PDB entry 7SGL | electron microscopy, 3.00 A resolution | chains B and D of the 6 polymer chains in the assembly

# Chain B
Protein: X-ray repair cross-complementing protein 6
Organism: Homo sapiens
Notes: EC 3.6.4.-, 4.2.99.-
UniProt: P12956 (XRCC6_HUMAN); residues 1-609 here = UniProt positions 1-609
Amino-acid sequence (612 residues; each row starts with the number of its first residue; numbers below 1 keep their minus sign (Gly-2 is residue -2)):
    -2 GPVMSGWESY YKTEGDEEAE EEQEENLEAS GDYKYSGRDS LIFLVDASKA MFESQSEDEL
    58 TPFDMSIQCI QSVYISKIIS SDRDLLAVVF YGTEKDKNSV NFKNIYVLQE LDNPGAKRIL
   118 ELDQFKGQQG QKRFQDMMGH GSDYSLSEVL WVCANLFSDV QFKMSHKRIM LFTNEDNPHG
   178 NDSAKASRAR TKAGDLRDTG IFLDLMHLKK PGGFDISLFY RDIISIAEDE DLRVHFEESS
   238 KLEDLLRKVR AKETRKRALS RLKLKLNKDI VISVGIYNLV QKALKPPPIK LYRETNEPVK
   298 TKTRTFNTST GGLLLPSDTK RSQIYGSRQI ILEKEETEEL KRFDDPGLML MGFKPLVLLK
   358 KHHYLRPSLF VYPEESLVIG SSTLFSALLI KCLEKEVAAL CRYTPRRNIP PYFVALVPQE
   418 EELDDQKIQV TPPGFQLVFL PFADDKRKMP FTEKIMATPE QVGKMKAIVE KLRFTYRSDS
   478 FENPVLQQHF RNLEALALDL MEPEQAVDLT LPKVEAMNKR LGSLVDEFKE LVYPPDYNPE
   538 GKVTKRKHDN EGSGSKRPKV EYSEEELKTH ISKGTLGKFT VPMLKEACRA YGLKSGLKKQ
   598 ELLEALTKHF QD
Unresolved in the structure: -2 to 29, 537-609
Differences from the reference sequence: expression tag (-2 to 0)
Ligand contacts: inositol hexakisphosphate (IHP): Lys357, His359, His360, Lys443
Swiss-Prot annotation at these positions:
  - region: Val578 to Glu583 (Interaction with BAX)
  - active site: Lys31 (Schiff-base intermediate with DNA)
  - modified residue: Ser2 (N-acetylserine), Ser6 (Phosphoserine), Ser27 (Phosphoserine), Lys31 (N6-acetyllysine), Ser51 (Phosphoserine), Ser306 (Phosphoserine), Lys317 (N6-acetyllysine), Lys331 (N6-acetyllysine), Lys338 (N6-acetyllysine), Thr455 (Phosphothreonine), Lys461 (N6-acetyllysine), Ser477 (Phosphoserine), Ser520 (Phosphoserine), Lys539 (N6-acetyllysine), Lys542 (N6-acetyllysine), Lys544 (N6-acetyllysine), Ser550 (Phosphoserine), Lys553 (N6-acetyllysine), Lys556 (N6-acetyllysine), Ser560 (Phosphoserine) and 1 more in UniProt
  - cross-link (Glycyl lysine isopeptide (Lys-Gly)): Lys287 (interchain with G-Cter in SUMO2), Lys317 (interchain with G-Cter in SUMO2), Lys556 (interchain with G-Cter in SUMO2)
  - mutagenesis: Lys31 (K31A: Diminishes the ability to form a Schiff base. Abolishes adduct formation; when associated with A-160 and A-164), Lys160 (K160A: Abolishes adduct formation; when associated with A-31 and A-160), Lys164 (K164A: Abolishes adduct formation; when associated with A-31 and A-164), Lys539 (K539Q: Complete loss of suppression of BAX-induced apoptosis; K539R: No effect on suppression of BAX-induced apoptosis), Lys542 (K542Q: Complete loss of suppression of BAX-induced apoptosis; K542R: No effect on suppression of BAX-induced apoptosis), Lys544 (K544R: No effect on suppression of BAX-induced apoptosis), Lys553 (K553Q: Partial loss of suppression of BAX-induced apoptosis; K553R: No effect on suppression of BAX-induced apoptosis), Lys556 (K556R: No effect on suppression of BAX-induced apoptosis), Lys570 (K570R: Loss of methylation; loss of anti-apoptotic activity; no effect on XRCC5 stabilization)

# Chain D
Protein: Protein artemis
Organism: Homo sapiens
Notes: EC 3.1.-.-
UniProt: Q96SD1 (DCR1C_HUMAN); residue numbers follow UniProt; this construct covers 1-692
Amino-acid sequence (701 residues; each row starts with the number of its first residue):
     1 MSSFEGQMAE YPTISIDRFD RENLRARAYF LSHCHKDHMK GLRAPTLKRR LECSLKVYLY
    61 CSPVTKELLL TSPKYRFWKK RIISIEIETP TQISLVDEAS GEKEEIVVTL LPAGHCPGSV
   121 MFLFQGNNGT VLYTGDFRLA QGEAARMELL HSGGRVKDIQ SVYLDTTFCD PRFYQIPSRE
   181 ECLSGVLELV RSWITRSPYH VVWLNCKAAY GYEYLFTNLS EELGVQVHVN KLDMFRNMPE
   241 ILHHLTTDRN TQIHACRHPK AEEYFQWSKL PCGITSRNRI PLHIISIKPS TMWFGERSRK
   301 TNVIVRTGES SYRACFSFHS SYSEIKDFLS YLCPVNAYPN VIPVGTTMDK VVEILKPLCR
   361 SSQSTEPKYK PLGKLKRART VHRDSEEEDD YLFDDPLPIP LRHKVPYPET FHPEVFSMTA
   421 VSEKQPEKLR QTPGCCRAEC MQSSRFTNFV DCEESNSESE EEVGIPASLQ GDLGSVLHLQ
   481 KADGDVPQWE VFFKRNDEIT DESLENFPSS TVAGGSQSPK LFSDSDGEST HISSQNSSQS
   541 THITEQGSQG WDSQSDTVLL SSQERNSGDI TSLDKADYRP TIKENIPASL MEQNVICPKD
   601 TYSDLKSRDK DVTIVPSTGE PTTLSSETHI PEEKSLLNLS TNADSQSSSD FEVPSTPEAE
   661 LPKREHLQYL YEKLATGESI AVKKRKCSLL DTAAALEVLF Q
Unresolved in the structure: 407-701
Differences from the reference sequence: expression tag (693-701)
Ion coordination: Mg2+ site 1: Asp37, Asp136 (shared with 1 residue of chain E); Mg2+ site 2: Asp136 (shared with 1 residue of chain E); Zn2+: His228, His254, Cys256, Cys272
Swiss-Prot annotation at these positions:
  - modified residue: Thr380 (Phosphothreonine), Ser385 (Phosphoserine), Ser645 (Phosphoserine)
  - natural variant: His35 (H35D: In OS), Gly118 (G118V: In RSSCID), Gly135 (G135E: In RSSCID)
  - mutagenesis: Asp17 (D17N/A: Abolishes PRKDC-dependent endonuclease activity and V(D)J recombination), His33 (H33A: Abolishes PRKDC-dependent endonuclease activity and V(D)J recombination), His35 (H35A: Abolishes PRKDC-dependent endonuclease activity and V(D)J recombination), Asp37 (D37N/A: Abolishes PRKDC-dependent endonuclease activity and V(D)J recombination), His38 (H38A: Reduces PRKDC-dependent endonuclease activity, although V(D)J recombination is largely normal), His115 (H115A: Abolishes PRKDC-dependent endonuclease activity and V(D)J recombination), Asp136 (D136N/A: Abolishes PRKDC-dependent endonuclease activity and V(D)J recombination), Asp165 (D165N/A: Abolishes PRKDC-dependent endonuclease activity and V(D)J recombination), His319 (H319A: Abolishes PRKDC-dependent endonuclease activity and V(D)J recombination), Ser516 (S516A: Reduced IR induced phosphorylation; when associated with A-534; A-538; A-548; A-553; A-561 and A-562), Ser534 (S534A: Reduced IR induced phosphorylation; when associated with A-516; A-538; A-548; A-553; A-561 and A-562), Ser538 (S538A: Reduced IR induced phosphorylation; when associated with A-516; A-534; A-548; A-553; A-561 and A-562), 4 further mutagenesis entries in UniProt
What the authors report for this chain:
  - binding site for Hairpin_1: Met1, Met292, Trp293
  - conformationally variable residues (loop rearrangement): Cys206 to Gly211, Cys256 to Glu263, Ser290 to Val303

# Interface between chain B and chain D
Pairs across the interface (15):
  Val97(B) with Ala99(D); Ser100(D)
  Trp148(B) with Glu98(D), hydrogen bond (side chain-backbone); Ala99(D), hydrogen bond (side chain-backbone); Ser100(D); Gly101(D)
  Asn152(B) with Ala99(D), hydrogen bond (side chain-backbone)
  Gln158(B) with Arg25(D); Arg49(D), hydrogen bond (backbone-side chain)
  Phe159(B) with Arg49(D)
  Lys160(B) with Glu52(D), salt bridge
  Lys164(B) with Glu52(D)
  Asp192(B) with Leu55(D)
  Thr196(B) with Glu52(D); Leu55(D)
Also at the interface, not in a pair above, chain B (12 interface residues in all): Phe154, Ser155, Met161
Also at the interface, not in a pair above, chain D (9 interface residues in all): Cys53

# Summary
12 residues of chain B and 9 residues of chain D are in contact; the contacts include 4 hydrogen bonds and 1
salt bridge. Polar pairs include Lys160(B)-Glu52(D), Trp148(B)-Glu98(D) and Trp148(B)-Ala99(D). Ligands of
chain B: inositol hexakisphosphate. The paper reports a binding site for Hairpin_1 at Met1(D), Met292(D) and
Trp293(D); conformational variability at Cys206(D), Cys256(D) and Ser290(D).
Here chain B is X-ray repair cross-complementing protein 6 and chain D is Protein artemis, both from Homo
sapiens. Entry 7SGL (DNA-PK complex of DNA end processing) was determined by electron microscopy, deposited
together with 7SU3 and 7SUD.
